6UTR - chains A and E of the 6 polymer chains in the assembly; structure by X-ray diffraction, 2.41 A resolution.

[Chain A (and E)]
Protein: ATP-dependent sacrificial sulfur transferase LarE
From: Lactobacillus plantarum
Notes: chain E of this document is another copy of the same molecule, construct and numbering; everything in this record applies to it too
UniProtKB: A0A0G9FES3 (A0A0G9FES3_LACPN); numbering as in UniProt (aligned over 1-276)
Amino-acid sequence (286 residues; each row starts with the number of its first residue):
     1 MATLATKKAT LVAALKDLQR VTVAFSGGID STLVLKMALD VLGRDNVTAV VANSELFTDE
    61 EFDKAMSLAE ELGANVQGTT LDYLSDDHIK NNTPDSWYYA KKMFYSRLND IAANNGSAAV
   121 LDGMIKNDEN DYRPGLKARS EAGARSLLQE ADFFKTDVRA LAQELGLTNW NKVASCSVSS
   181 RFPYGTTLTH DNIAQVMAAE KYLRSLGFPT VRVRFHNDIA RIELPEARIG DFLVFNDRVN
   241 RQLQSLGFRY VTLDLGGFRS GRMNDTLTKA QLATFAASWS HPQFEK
Unresolved in the structure: 1, 128-137, 172-174, 277-286 (chain E: 1, 127-142, 280-286)
Sequence notes: expression tag (277-286)
Metal / ion sites: Cu ion: Asp-231 (shared with 1 residue of chain B; 1 residue of chain C)
What the authors report for this chain:
  - Cu ion coordination: Asp-231
  - mutagenesis - D231R: unchanged catalytic activity

[Interface between chain A and chain E]
Pairs across the interface (4; chain A residue first):
  Leu-267(A) with Leu-267(E), hydrophobic; Gln-271(E)
  Thr-268(A) with Thr-268(E)
  Gln-271(A) with Leu-267(E)
Also at the interface, not in a pair above, chain A (4 interface residues in all): Asp-265
Also at the interface, not in a pair above, chain E (4 interface residues in all): Asp-265

[Overview]
Chain A and chain E each contribute 4 residues to their interface. The paper reports that D231R of chain A
leaves catalytic activity unchanged; Cu ion coordination by Asp-231(A).
Both chains are ATP-dependent sacrificial sulfur transferase LarE (Lactobacillus plantarum). Entry 6UTR (LarE,
a sulfur transferase involved in synthesis of the cofactor for lactate racemase in complex with ...) was
determined by X-ray diffraction together with 6UTP, 6UTQ and 6UTT from the same study.
